PDB entry 7F64 | electron microscopy, 2.42 A resolution | chains D and H of the 12 polymer chains in the assembly

# Chain D
Molecule: Translation initiation factor eIF-2B subunit beta
Organism: Homo sapiens
UniProtKB: P49770 (EI2BB_HUMAN); residue numbers follow UniProt; this construct covers 1-351
Chain sequence (351 residues; each row starts with the number of its first residue):
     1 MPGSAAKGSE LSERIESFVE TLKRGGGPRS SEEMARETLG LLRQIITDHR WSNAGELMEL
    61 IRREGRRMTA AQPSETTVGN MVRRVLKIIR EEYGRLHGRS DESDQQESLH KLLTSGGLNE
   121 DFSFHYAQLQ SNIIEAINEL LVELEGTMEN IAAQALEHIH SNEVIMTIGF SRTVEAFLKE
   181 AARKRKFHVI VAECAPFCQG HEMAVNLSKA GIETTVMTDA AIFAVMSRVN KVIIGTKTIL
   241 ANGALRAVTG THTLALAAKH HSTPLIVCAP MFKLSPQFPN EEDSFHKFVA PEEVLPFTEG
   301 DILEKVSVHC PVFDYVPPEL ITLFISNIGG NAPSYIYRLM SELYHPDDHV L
Disordered / not traced: 1-7, 100-105, 116-120
Swiss-Prot annotation at these positions:
  - natural variant: Val-85 (V85E: In VWM2), Ala-127 (A127V: Found in a patient with Rett syndrome-like phenotype; uncertain significance), Ser-171 (S171F: In VWM2), Pro-196 (P196S: In VWM2), Gly-200 (G200V: In VWM2), Glu-213 (E213G: In VWM2), Cys-268 (C268Y: In VWM2), Lys-273 (K273R: In VWM2), Val-316 (V316D: In VWM2), Gly-329 (G329V: In VWM2)

# Chain H
Molecule: Translation initiation factor eIF-2B subunit delta
Organism: Homo sapiens
UniProtKB: Q9UI10 (EI2BD_HUMAN); residue numbers follow UniProt; this construct covers 1-523
Chain sequence (523 residues; row label = number of the first residue in the row):
     1 MAAVAVAVRE DSGSGMKAEL PPGPGAVGRE MTKEEKLQLR KEKKQQKKKR KEEKGAEPET
    61 GSAVSAAQCQ VGPTRELPES GIQLGTPREK VPAGRSKAEL RAERRAKQEA ERALKQARKG
   121 EQGGPPPKAS PSTAGETPSG VKRLPEYPQV DDLLLRRLVK KPERQQVPTR KDYGSKVSLF
   181 SHLPQYSRQN SLTQFMSIPS SVIHPAMVRL GLQYSQGLVS GSNARCIALL RALQQVIQDY
   241 TTPPNEELSR DLVNKLKPYM SFLTQCRPLS ASMHNAIKFL NKEITSVGSS KREEEAKSEL
   301 RAAIDRYVQE KIVLAAQAIS RFAYQKISNG DVILVYGCSS LVSRILQEAW TEGRRFRVVV
   361 VDSRPWLEGR HTLRSLVHAG VPASYLLIPA ASYVLPEVSK VLLGAHALLA NGSVMSRVGT
   421 AQLALVARAH NVPVLVCCET YKFCERVQTD AFVSNELDDP DDLQCKRGEH VALANWQNHA
   481 SLRLLNLVYD VTPPELVDLV ITELGMIPCS SVPVVLRVKS SDQ
Disordered / not traced: 1-165, 522-523
Swiss-Prot annotation at these positions:
  - region: Arg-170 to Leu-179 (May bind the chemical integrated stress response (ISR) inhibitor ISRIB)
  - modified residue: Ala-2 (N-acetylalanine), Ser-12 (Phosphoserine), Thr-86 (Phosphothreonine), Ser-130 (Phosphoserine)
  - natural variant: Arg-209 (R209Q: In VWM4), Ala-228 (A228V: In VWM4), Leu-269 (L269R: In VWM4), Arg-357 (R357Q: In VWM4), Arg-374 (R374C: In VWM4), Cys-465 (C465R: In VWM4), Tyr-489 (Y489H: In VWM4)

# How chain D and chain H interact
Residue-residue contacts (26; chain D residue first):
  Glu-157(D) / Val-453(H)
  His-158(D) / Val-447(H)
  His-158(D) / Val-453(H)
  Ile-159(D) / Val-453(H)
  His-160(D) / Leu-179(H)
  His-160(D) / His-182(H)
  His-160(D) / Phe-452(H)
  Ser-161(D) / Ser-178(H)
  Ser-161(D) / Leu-179(H)
  Ser-161(D) / Ser-181(H)  hydrogen bond
  Ser-161(D) / His-182(H)
  Asn-162(D) / Ser-178(H)
  Asn-162(D) / Leu-179(H)
  Arg-185(D) / His-182(H)
  Lys-231(D) / Thr-449(H)
  Lys-231(D) / Asp-450(H)  salt bridge
  Ile-266(D) / Thr-449(H)
  Leu-323(D) / Val-447(H)  hydrophobic
  Gly-330(D) / Val-447(H)
  Ala-332(D) / Asn-411(H)
  Ser-334(D) / Ser-510(H)
  Tyr-335(D) / Pro-513(H)  hydrophobic
  Tyr-335(D) / Val-514(H)  hydrophobic
  Tyr-335(D) / Arg-517(H)  hydrogen bond
  Tyr-337(D) / Val-514(H)
  Arg-338(D) / Arg-517(H)
Interface residues without a listed pair, chain D (21 interface residues in all): Glu-163, Pro-264, Thr-322, Asn-331, Glu-342

# Summary
21 residues of chain D face 14 of chain H across their interface, with 2 hydrogen bonds and 1 salt bridge.
Polar contacts include Lys-231(D)/Asp-450(H), Ser-161(D)/Ser-181(H) and Tyr-335(D)/Arg-517(H).
Chain D is Translation initiation factor eIF-2B subunit beta and chain H is Translation initiation factor
eIF-2B subunit delta, both from Homo sapiens; the structure, eIF2B-SFSV NSs, was determined by electron
microscopy, deposited together with 7F66, 7F67 and 7VLK.
